7AQW - chains l and o of the 13 polymer chains in the assembly; structure by electron microscopy, 3.17 A resolution.

== Chain l ==
Name: NADH dehydrogenase [ubiquinone] 1 beta subcomplex subunit 8, mitochondrial
Source organism: Arabidopsis thaliana
UniProt: Q9FGK0 (NDUB8_ARATH); residues 1-125 here = UniProt positions 1-125
Amino-acid sequence (125 residues; each row starts with the number of its first residue):
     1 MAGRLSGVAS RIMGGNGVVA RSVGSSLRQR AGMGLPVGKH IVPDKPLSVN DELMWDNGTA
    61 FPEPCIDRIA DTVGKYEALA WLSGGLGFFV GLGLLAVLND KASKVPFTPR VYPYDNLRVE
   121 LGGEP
Disordered / not traced: 1-44, 55-69

== Chain o ==
Name: NADH dehydrogenase [ubiquinone] 1 beta subcomplex subunit 7
Source organism: Arabidopsis thaliana
UniProt: Q9SKC9 (NDUB7_ARATH); residues 1-103 here = UniProt positions 1-103
Amino-acid sequence (103 residues; row label = number of the first residue in the row):
     1 MEVPGSSKKM IATQEEMSAA KIALGSRDMC AHLLIPLNKC RQAEFYLPWK CEDERHVYEK
    61 CEYELVMERM LAMKKIREEE ALAKQNKLQG NAAVPLIPKT ANA
Disordered / not traced: 1-7, 88-103
Disulfide bonds: Cys30-Cys61
Curated features (UniProtKB/Swiss-Prot):
  - motif: Cys30 to Cys40 (Cx9C motif 1), Cys51 to Cys61 (Cx9C motif 2)

== How chain l and chain o interact ==
Contacting residue pairs (25):
  Ser103(l) with Arg77(o), hydrogen bond (backbone-side chain)
  Val105(l) with Met73(o); Arg77(o), hydrogen bond (backbone-side chain)
  Pro106(l) with Met70(o); Met73(o)
  Phe107(l) with Arg69(o); Met70(o), hydrophobic; Met73(o)
  Thr108(l) with Arg69(o), hydrogen bond (backbone-side chain); Met73(o)
  Arg110(l) with Arg69(o)
  Tyr112(l) with Gly25(o), hydrogen bond (side chain-backbone); Arg27(o); Asp28(o)
  Pro113(l) with Met10(o), hydrophobic; Arg27(o)
  Tyr114(l) with Met10(o); Ala12(o), hydrogen bond (side chain-backbone); Thr13(o); Gln14(o); Met17(o), hydrophobic
  Leu117(l) with Arg27(o)
  Glu120(l) with Gln14(o), hydrogen bond; Leu24(o); Arg27(o)
Other interface residues (no listed pair), chain l (15 interface residues in all): Lys104, Pro109, Val119, Leu121
Other interface residues (no listed pair), chain o (15 interface residues in all): Ser26, Ala72

== Overview ==
Chain l and chain o each contribute 15 residues to their interface; the contacts include 6 hydrogen bonds.
Polar pairs include Ser103(l)-Arg77(o), Val105(l)-Arg77(o) and Thr108(l)-Arg69(o).
Here chain l is NADH dehydrogenase [ubiquinone] 1 beta subcomplex subunit 8, mitochondrial and chain o is NADH
dehydrogenase [ubiquinone] 1 beta subcomplex subunit 7, both from Arabidopsis thaliana. Entry 7AQW (Cryo-EM
structure of Arabidopsis thaliana Complex-I (membrane tip)) was determined by electron microscopy (same
publication as 7AQQ, 7AQR, 7AR7, 7AR8, 7AR9, 7ARB, 7ARC and 7ARD).
